Entry 1XXA (X-ray diffraction, 2.20 A resolution); this record covers chains E and F of the 6 polymer chains in the assembly.

== Chain E (and F) ==
Protein: Arginine repressor
Source organism: Escherichia coli K12
Notes: fragment: initiator met plus c-terminal residues 80 - 156; chain F of this document is another copy of the same molecule, construct and numbering; everything in this record applies to it too
UniProt: P0A6D0 (ARGR_ECOLI); numbering as in UniProt (aligned over 80-156)
Chain sequence (78 residues; row label = number of the first residue in the row):
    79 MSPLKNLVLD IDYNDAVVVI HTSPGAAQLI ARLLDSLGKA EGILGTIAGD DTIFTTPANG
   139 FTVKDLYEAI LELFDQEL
Not modelled in the structure: 79-81, 153-156
Bound ions: lead (II) ion: D93 (shared with A136(F), F139(F) of chain F)
Small-molecule neighbours:
  - arginine (ARG), molecule 1: P102, G103, D128
  - arginine (ARG), molecule 2: Q106, A109, R110, D113, T124, I125, A126
  - arginine (ARG), molecule 3: G127, D128, D129, T130

== How chain E and chain F interact ==
Pairs across the interface - 18 pairs, chain E then chain F:
  D90(E) - L122(F)
  Y91(E) - L122(F)
  N92(E) - L122(F)
  N92(E) - T134(F)
  N92(E) - P135(F)  hydrogen bond (side chain-backbone)
  A94(E) - A94(F)  hydrophobic
  V95(E) - T134(F)
  V97(E) - L122(F)  hydrophobic
  H99(E) - L122(F)  hydrogen bond (side chain-backbone)
  I125(E) - I125(F)
  D129(E) - D113(F)
  T130(E) - T124(F)  hydrogen bond (side chain-backbone)
  T130(E) - I125(F)
  I131(E) - I125(F)
  F132(E) - G123(F)
  F132(E) - I125(F)
  F132(E) - F132(F)
  F132(E) - T134(F)
Also at the interface, not in a pair above, chain E (15 interface residues in all): A126, G127, D128
Also at the interface, not in a pair above, chain F (12 interface residues in all): V95, Q106, T133

== Summary ==
The interface between chain E and chain F involves 15 residues on one side and 12 on the other, with 3
hydrogen bonds. Polar contacts include N92(E)-P135(F), H99(E)-L122(F) and T130(E)-T124(F). Chain E binds 3
copies of arginine.
Chain E and chain F are both Arginine repressor (Escherichia coli K12); the structure, C-terminal domain of
escherichia coli arginine repressor/ L-arginine complex; pb derivative, was determined by X-ray diffraction
together with 1XXB and 1XXC from the same study.
